Entry 9MSJ (electron microscopy, 3.10 A resolution); this record covers chains G and I of the 8 polymer chains in the assembly.

# Chain G
Molecule: DNA-directed RNA polymerase subunit alpha
From: Escherichia coli
Notes: EC 2.7.7.6
UniProtKB: P0A7Z4 (RPOA_ECOLI); residue numbers follow UniProt; this construct covers 1-329
Amino-acid sequence (329 residues; row label = number of the first residue in the row):
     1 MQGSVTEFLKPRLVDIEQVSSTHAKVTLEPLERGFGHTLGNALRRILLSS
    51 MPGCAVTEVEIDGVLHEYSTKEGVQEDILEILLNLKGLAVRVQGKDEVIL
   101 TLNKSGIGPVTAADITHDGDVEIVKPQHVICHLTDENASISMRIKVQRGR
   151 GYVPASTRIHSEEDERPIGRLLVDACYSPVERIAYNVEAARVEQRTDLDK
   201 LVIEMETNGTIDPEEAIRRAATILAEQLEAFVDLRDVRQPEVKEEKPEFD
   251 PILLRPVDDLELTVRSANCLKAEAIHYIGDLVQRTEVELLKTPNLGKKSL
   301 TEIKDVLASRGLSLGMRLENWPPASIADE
Disordered / not traced: 1-3, 159-164, 235-247, 326-329

# Chain I
Molecule: DNA-directed RNA polymerase subunit beta
From: Escherichia coli
Notes: EC 2.7.7.6
UniProtKB: P0A8V2 (RPOB_ECOLI); numbering as in UniProt (aligned over 1-1342)
Amino-acid sequence (1342 residues; numbered 1 to 1342; the number before each row is that of its first residue):
     1 MVYSYTEKKRIRKDFGKRPQVLDVPYLLSIQLDSFQKFIEQDPEGQYGLE
    51 AAFRSVFPIQSYSGNSELQYVSYRLGEPVFDVQECQIRGVTYSAPLRVKL
   101 RLVIYEREAPEGTVKDIKEQEVYMGEIPLMTDNGTFVINGTERVIVSQLH
   151 RSPGVFFDSDKGKTHSSGKVLYNARIIPYRGSWLDFEFDPKDNLFVRIDR
   201 RRKLPATIILRALNYTTEQILDLFFEKVIFEIRDNKLQMELVPERLRGET
   251 ASFDIEANGKVYVEKGRRITARHIRQLEKDDVKLIEVPVEYIAGKVVAKD
   301 YIDESTGELICAANMELSLDLLAKLSQSGHKRIETLFTNDLDHGPYISET
   351 LRVDPTNDRLSALVEIYRMMRPGEPPTREAAESLFENLFFSEDRYDLSAV
   401 GRMKFNRSLLREEIEGSGILSKDDIIDVMKKLIDIRNGKGEVDDIDHLGN
   451 RRIRSVGEMAENQFRVGLVRVERAVKERLSLGDLDTLMPQDMINAKPISA
   501 AVKEFFGSSQLSQFMDQNNPLSEITHKRRISALGPGGLTRERAGFEVRDV
   551 HPTHYGRVCPIETPEGPNIGLINSLSVYAQTNEYGFLETPYRKVTDGVVT
   601 DEIHYLSAIEEGNYVIAQANSNLDEEGHFVEDLVTCRSKGESSLFSRDQV
   651 DYMDVSTQQVVSVGASLIPFLEHDDANRALMGANMQRQAVPTLRADKPLV
   701 GTGMERAVAVDSGVTAVAKRGGVVQYVDASRIVIKVNEDEMYPGEAGIDI
   751 YNLTKYTRSNQNTCINQMPCVSLGEPVERGDVLADGPSTDLGELALGQNM
   801 RVAFMPWNGYNFEDSILVSERVVQEDRFTTIHIQELACVSRDTKLGPEEI
   851 TADIPNVGEAALSKLDESGIVYIGAEVTGGDILVGKVTPKGETQLTPEEK
   901 LLRAIFGEKASDVKDSSLRVPNGVSGTVIDVQVFTRDGVEKDKRALEIEE
   951 MQLKQAKKDLSEELQILEAGLFSRIRAVLVAGGVEAEKLDKLPRDRWLEL
  1001 GLTDEEKQNQLEQLAEQYDELKHEFEKKLEAKRRKITQGDDLAPGVLKIV
  1051 KVYLAVKRRIQPGDKMAGRHGNKGVISKINPIEDMPYDENGTPVDIVLNP
  1101 LGVPSRMNIGQILETHLGMAAKGIGDKINAMLKQQQEVAKLREFIQRAYD
  1151 LGADVRQKVDLSTFSDEEVMRLAENLRKGMPIATPVFDGAKEAEIKELLK
  1201 LGDLPTSGQIRLYDGRTGEQFERPVTVGYMYMLKLNHLVDDKMHARSTGS
  1251 YSLVTQQPLGGKAQFGGQRFGEMEVWALEAYGAAYTLQEMLTVKSDDVNG
  1301 RTKMYKNIVDGNHQMEPGMPESFNVLLKEIRSLGINIELEDE
Disordered / not traced: 1-2, 1342
Small-molecule neighbours:
  - ADP (adenosine-5'-diphosphate): Glu565, Lys1065, Lys1073, His1237
  - ATP (adenosine-5'-triphosphate): Arg678, Met681, Asp814, Lys1073, Arg1106

# Interface between chain G and chain I
Contacting residue pairs (45; chain G residue first):
  Asn41(G) - Arg1216(I)  hydrogen bond (side chain-backbone)
  Asn41(G) - Thr1217(I)
  Asn41(G) - Gly1218(I)
  Arg44(G) - Tyr1087(I)
  Arg44(G) - Gly1091(I)
  Arg45(G) - Glu1083(I)  hydrogen bond (side chain-backbone)
  Arg45(G) - Asp1084(I)  salt bridge
  Arg45(G) - Gly1215(I)  hydrogen bond (side chain-backbone)
  Arg45(G) - Arg1216(I)
  Leu65(G) - Ile873(I)
  His66(G) - Ile873(I)
  His66(G) - Gly874(I)
  His66(G) - Val928(I)
  His66(G) - Ile929(I)
  Tyr68(G) - Tyr756(I)
  Tyr68(G) - Ile831(I)  hydrophobic
  Tyr68(G) - Ile929(I)  hydrophobic
  Tyr68(G) - Lys1057(I)
  Thr70(G) - Ser730(I)  hydrogen bond
  Thr70(G) - Lys755(I)
  Lys71(G) - Asp728(I)
  Glu72(G) - Tyr726(I)  hydrogen bond
  Gly73(G) - Asp728(I)
  Val74(G) - Asp728(I)
  Val74(G) - Ala729(I)  hydrogen bond (backbone-backbone)
  Gln75(G) - Ala729(I)
  Gln75(G) - Val771(I)  hydrogen bond (side chain-backbone)
  Asp77(G) - Lys755(I)  salt bridge
  Asp77(G) - Tyr756(I)
  Asp77(G) - Met768(I)
  Glu80(G) - Met768(I)
  Lys86(G) - Gln824(I)
  Thr134(G) - Val727(I)  hydrogen bond (side chain-backbone)
  Tyr152(G) - Gln824(I)
  Tyr152(G) - Arg1059(I)  hydrogen bond
  Glu165(G) - Lys864(I)  salt bridge
  Arg166(G) - Glu876(I)  salt bridge
  Ile168(G) - Ile873(I)
  Asp174(G) - Asp826(I)
  Glu181(G) - Arg821(I)  hydrogen bond (backbone-side chain)
  Arg182(G) - Asn1090(I)  hydrogen bond (side chain-backbone)
  Ile183(G) - Gly1091(I)
  Ala184(G) - Asn1090(I)
  Tyr185(G) - Tyr1087(I)
  Arg317(G) - Asp1310(I)
Interface residues without a listed pair, chain G (37 interface residues in all): Leu48, Ser49, Glu67, Ser69, Glu76, Leu79, Leu83, Ile107, Pro154, Cys176
Interface residues without a listed pair, chain I (43 interface residues in all): Leu693, Arg694, Asn766, Leu773, Val823, Tyr872, Ala875, Thr927, Ala1055, Val1056, Glu1089, Thr1092

# Summary
37 residues of chain G and 43 residues of chain I are in contact, with 11 hydrogen bonds and 4 salt bridges.
Polar contacts include Arg45(G)-Asp1084(I), Asp77(G)-Lys755(I) and Glu165(G)-Lys864(I). Chain I binds ATP and
ADP.
Chain G is DNA-directed RNA polymerase subunit alpha and chain I is DNA-directed RNA polymerase subunit beta,
both from Escherichia coli; the structure, de novo SigN RNA polymerase NTP-bound open complex (RPo+2A), was
determined by electron microscopy together with 9MSE, 9MSF, 9MSG and 9MSH from the same study.
